PDB entry 7WPF | electron microscopy, 2.92 A resolution | chains S and T of the 12 polymer chains in the assembly

# Chain S
Name: JMB2002 Fab light chain
From: Mus musculus
Notes: antibody fragment or engineered binder
Amino-acid sequence (214 residues; numbered 1 to 214; the number before each row is that of its first residue):
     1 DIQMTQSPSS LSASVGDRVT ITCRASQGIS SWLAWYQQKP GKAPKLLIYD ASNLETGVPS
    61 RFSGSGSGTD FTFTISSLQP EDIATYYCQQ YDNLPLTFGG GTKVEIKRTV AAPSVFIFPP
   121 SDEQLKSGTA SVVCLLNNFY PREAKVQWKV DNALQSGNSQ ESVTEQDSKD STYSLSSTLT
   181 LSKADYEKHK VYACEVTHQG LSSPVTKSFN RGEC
Unresolved in the structure: 214
Disulfide bonds: Cys23-Cys88, Cys134-Cys194

# Chain T
Name: Anti-Fab nanobody
From: Lama glama
Notes: antibody fragment or engineered binder
Amino-acid sequence (133 residues; each row starts with the number of its first residue):
     8 GSQVQLQESG GGLVQPGGSL RLSCAASGRT ISRYAMSWFR QAPGKEREFV AVARRSGDGA
    68 FYADSVQGRF TVSRDDAKNT VYLQMNSLKP EDTAVYYCAI DSDTFYSGSY DYWGQGTQVT
   128 VSSHHHHHHE PEA
Unresolved in the structure: 8-9, 130-140
Disulfide bonds: Cys31-Cys105

# How chain S and chain T interact
Residue-residue contacts (9; chain S residue first):
  Lys107(S) - Asp65(T)  hydrogen bond (side chain-backbone)
  Thr109(S) - Phe68(T)
  Val110(S) - Phe68(T)  hydrophobic
  Glu143(S) - Ser114(T)  hydrogen bond
  Ala144(S) - Tyr113(T)
  Lys145(S) - Tyr113(T)  hydrogen bond (backbone-side chain)
  Thr197(S) - Tyr113(T)
  Gln199(S) - Phe68(T)
  Leu201(S) - Asp118(T)
Interface residues without a listed pair, chain S (10 interface residues in all): Arg108
Interface residues without a listed pair, chain T (8 interface residues in all): Val59, Ser116, Tyr117

# In short
10 residues of chain S face 8 of chain T across their interface; the contacts include 3 hydrogen bonds. Among
the polar pairs are Lys107(S)-Asp65(T), Glu143(S)-Ser114(T) and Lys145(S)-Tyr113(T).
Chain S is JMB2002 Fab light chain (Mus musculus) and chain T is Anti-Fab nanobody (Lama glama); the
structure, SARS-CoV-2 Omicron Variant S Trimer complexed with three JMB2002 Fab, was determined by electron
microscopy together with 7WPA, 7WPB, 7WPC, 7WPD, 7WPE and 7WRV from the same study.
